3L70 - chains D and G of the 20 polymer chains in the assembly; structure by X-ray diffraction, 2.75 A resolution.

Chain D:
Protein: Mitochondrial cytochrome c1, heme protein
Organism: Gallus gallus
Notes: EC 1.10.2.2
UniProtKB: D0VX26 (D0VX26_CHICK); residues 1-241 here = UniProt positions 1-241
Sequence (241 residues; row label = number of the first residue in the row):
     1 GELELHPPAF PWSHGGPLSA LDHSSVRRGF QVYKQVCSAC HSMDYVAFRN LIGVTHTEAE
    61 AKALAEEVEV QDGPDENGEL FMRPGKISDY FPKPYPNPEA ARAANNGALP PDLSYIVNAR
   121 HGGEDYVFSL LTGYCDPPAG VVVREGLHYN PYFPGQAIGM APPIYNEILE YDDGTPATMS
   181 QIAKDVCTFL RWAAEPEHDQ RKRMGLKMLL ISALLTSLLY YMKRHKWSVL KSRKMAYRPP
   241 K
Ion coordination: heme c Fe: H41, M160
Residues lining bound ligands: heme c (HEC): V32, V36, C37, C40, H41, N105, A108, L109, P110, P111, L113, I116, R120, Y126, V127, L130, L131, F153, I158, G159, M160, P163, I164, V186, L190

Chain G:
Protein: Mitochondrial ubiquinol-cytochrome c reductase ubiquinone-binding protein qp-c
Organism: Gallus gallus
Notes: EC 1.10.2.2
UniProtKB: D0VX32 (D0VX32_CHICK); numbering as in UniProt (aligned over 1-81)
Sequence (81 residues; each row starts with the number of its first residue):
     1 GIHFGNLARV RHIITYSLSP FEQRAIPNIF SDALPNVWRR FSSQVFKVAP PFLGAYLLYS
    61 WGTQEFERLK RKNPADYEND Q
Disordered / not traced: 1

How chain D and chain G interact:
Contacting residue pairs (29):
  E2(D) - F66(G)
  E2(D) - K70(G)
  L3(D) - K70(G)
  Y221(D) - A25(G)  hydrophobic
  R224(D) - A25(G)  hydrogen bond (side chain-backbone)
  R224(D) - I26(G)
  H225(D) - P20(G)
  H225(D) - F21(G)
  S228(D) - P20(G)
  S228(D) - Q23(G)  hydrogen bond (backbone-side chain)
  V229(D) - S17(G)
  V229(D) - L18(G)
  V229(D) - P20(G)  hydrophobic
  V229(D) - Q23(G)
  S232(D) - Q23(G)  hydrogen bond
  R233(D) - Y16(G)
  R233(D) - S17(G)
  K234(D) - T15(G)
  K234(D) - Y16(G)  hydrogen bond (backbone-backbone)
  M235(D) - I14(G)
  M235(D) - T15(G)
  A236(D) - H12(G)
  A236(D) - I13(G)
  A236(D) - I14(G)  hydrogen bond (backbone-backbone)
  Y237(D) - R11(G)
  Y237(D) - H12(G)
  R238(D) - H12(G)  hydrogen bond (backbone-backbone)
  P239(D) - H12(G)
  P240(D) - H12(G)
Interface residues without a listed pair, chain D (17 interface residues in all): Y220
Interface residues without a listed pair, chain G (17 interface residues in all): R24, P27

Overview:
Chain D and chain G each contribute 17 residues to their interface, with 6 hydrogen bonds. Among the polar
pairs are R224(D)-A25(G), S228(D)-Q23(G) and S232(D)-Q23(G). Chain D binds heme c. H41(D) and M160(D) form the
heme c Fe site.
Chain D is Mitochondrial cytochrome c1, heme protein and chain G is Mitochondrial ubiquinol-cytochrome c
reductase ubiquinone-binding protein qp-c, both from Gallus gallus; the structure, Cytochrome BC1 complex from
chicken with trifloxystrobin bound, was determined by X-ray diffraction.
